PDB entry 9D55 | electron microscopy, 3.15 A resolution | chains A and B

[Chain A (and B)]
Molecule: Angiotensin-converting enzyme
Source organism: Homo sapiens
Notes: EC 3.4.15.1; chain B of this document is another copy of the same molecule, construct and numbering; everything in this record applies to it too
UniProt: P12821 (ACE_HUMAN); residues -28 to 1206 here correspond to UniProt positions 1-1235 (UniProt number = residue number + 29)
Sequence (1241 residues; numbered -28 to 1212; the number before each row is that of its first residue; numbers below 1 keep their minus sign (Met-28 is residue -28)):
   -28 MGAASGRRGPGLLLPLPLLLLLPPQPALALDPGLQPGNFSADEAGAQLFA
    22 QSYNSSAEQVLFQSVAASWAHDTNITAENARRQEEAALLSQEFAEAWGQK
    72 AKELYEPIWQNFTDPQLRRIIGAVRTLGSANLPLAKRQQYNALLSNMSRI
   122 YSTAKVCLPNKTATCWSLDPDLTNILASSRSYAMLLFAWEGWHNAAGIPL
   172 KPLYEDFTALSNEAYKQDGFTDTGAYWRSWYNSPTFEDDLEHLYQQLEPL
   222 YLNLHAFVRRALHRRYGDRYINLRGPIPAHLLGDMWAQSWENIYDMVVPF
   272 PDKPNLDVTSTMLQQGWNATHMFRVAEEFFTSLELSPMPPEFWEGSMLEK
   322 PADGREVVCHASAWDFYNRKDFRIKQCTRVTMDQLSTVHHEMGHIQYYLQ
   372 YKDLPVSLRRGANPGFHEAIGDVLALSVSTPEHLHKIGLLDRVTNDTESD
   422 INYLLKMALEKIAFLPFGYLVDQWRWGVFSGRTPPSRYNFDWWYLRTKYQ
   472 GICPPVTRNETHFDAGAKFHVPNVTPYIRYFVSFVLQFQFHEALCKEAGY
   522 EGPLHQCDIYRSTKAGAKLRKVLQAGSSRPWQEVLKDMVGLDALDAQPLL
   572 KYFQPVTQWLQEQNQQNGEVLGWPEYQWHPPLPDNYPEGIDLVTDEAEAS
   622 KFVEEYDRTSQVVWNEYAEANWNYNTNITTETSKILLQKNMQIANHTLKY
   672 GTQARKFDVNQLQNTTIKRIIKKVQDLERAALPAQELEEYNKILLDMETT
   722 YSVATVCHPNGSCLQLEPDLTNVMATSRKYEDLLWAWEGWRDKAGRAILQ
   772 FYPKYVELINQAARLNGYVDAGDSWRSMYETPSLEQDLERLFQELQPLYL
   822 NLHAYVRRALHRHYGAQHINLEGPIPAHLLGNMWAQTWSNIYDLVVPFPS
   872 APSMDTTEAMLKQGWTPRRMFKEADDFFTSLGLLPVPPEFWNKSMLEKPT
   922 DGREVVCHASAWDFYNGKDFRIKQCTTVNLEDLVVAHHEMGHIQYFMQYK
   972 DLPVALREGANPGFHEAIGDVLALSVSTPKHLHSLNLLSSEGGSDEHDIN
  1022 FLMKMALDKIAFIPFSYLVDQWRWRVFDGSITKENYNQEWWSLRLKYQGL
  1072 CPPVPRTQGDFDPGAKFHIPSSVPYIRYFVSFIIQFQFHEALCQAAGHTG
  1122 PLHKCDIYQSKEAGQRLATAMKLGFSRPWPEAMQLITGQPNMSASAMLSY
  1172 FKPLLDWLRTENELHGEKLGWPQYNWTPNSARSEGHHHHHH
Disordered / not traced: -28 to 1, 1203-1212 (chain B: -28 to 1, 1201-1212)
Cystine bridges: Cys128-Cys136, Cys330-Cys348, Cys516-Cys528, Cys728-Cys734, Cys1114-Cys1126
Covalent attachments: N-acetylglucosamine (NAG) linked to Asn25, Asn82, Asn289, Asn416, Asn480, Asn648, Asn666, Asn685; glycan linked to Asn117
Differences from the reference sequence: expression tag (1207-1212)
UniProt features mapped onto this chain:
  - active site: Glu362 (Proton acceptor 1), His491 (Proton donor 1), Glu960 (Proton acceptor 2), His1089 (Proton donor 2)
  - binding site (chloride): Tyr202, Arg500, Arg762, Tyr800, Trp1061, Arg1065, Arg1098
  - binding site (Zn(2+)): His361, His365, Glu389, His959, His963, Glu987
  - site: Asn494 (Not glycosylated), Arg1137, Leu1138 (Cleavage), Asn1196 (Not glycosylated), Arg1203, Ser1204 (Cleavage)
  - glycosylation (N-linked (GlcNAc...) asparagine): Asn9, Asn25, Asn45, Asn82, Asn117, Asn131, Asn289, Asn416, Asn480, Asn648, Asn666 (complex), Asn685 (complex), Asn731, Asn913, Asn1162

[Interface between chain A and chain B]
Residue-residue contacts - 61 pairs, chain A then chain B:
  Gln216(A) - Gly452(B)
  Gly452(A) - Gln216(B)
  Arg453(A) - Asp209(B)  salt bridge
  Pro455(A) - Gln216(B)
  Arg458(A) - Glu219(B)  salt bridge
  Arg458(A) - Lys469(B)
  Asn460(A) - Tyr597(B)  hydrogen bond
  Phe461(A) - Tyr465(B)  hydrophobic
  Phe461(A) - Lys469(B)
  Phe461(A) - Tyr597(B)  hydrophobic
  Asp462(A) - Tyr465(B)  hydrogen bond
  Trp464(A) - Tyr597(B)
  Tyr465(A) - Phe461(B)  hydrophobic
  Tyr465(A) - Asp462(B)  hydrogen bond
  Tyr465(A) - Tyr465(B)  hydrophobic
  Lys469(A) - Arg458(B)
  Lys469(A) - Phe461(B)
  Pro475(A) - Gln598(B)
  Thr478(A) - Gln598(B)
  Arg479(A) - Tyr597(B)  hydrogen bond (backbone-side chain)
  Arg479(A) - Gln598(B)
  Asn480(A) - Pro595(B)
  Asn480(A) - Glu596(B)
  Asn480(A) - Tyr597(B)
  Glu481(A) - Trp594(B)
  Glu481(A) - Pro595(B)  hydrogen bond (backbone-backbone)
  Glu481(A) - Tyr597(B)
  Pro595(A) - Glu481(B)
  Glu596(A) - Asn480(B)
  Tyr597(A) - Asn460(B)  hydrogen bond
  Tyr597(A) - Phe461(B)  hydrophobic
  Tyr597(A) - Trp464(B)
  Tyr597(A) - Asn480(B)
  Tyr597(A) - Glu481(B)
  Gln598(A) - Pro475(B)
  Gln598(A) - Thr478(B)
  Gln598(A) - Arg479(B)
  Gln598(A) - His600(B)  hydrogen bond
  His600(A) - Gln598(B)  hydrogen bond
  Asn1056(A) - Lys1067(B)
  Asn1058(A) - Tyr1195(B)  hydrogen bond
  Gln1059(A) - Leu1066(B)
  Gln1059(A) - Tyr1195(B)
  Glu1060(A) - Lys1067(B)  salt bridge
  Trp1062(A) - Tyr1195(B)
  Leu1066(A) - Gln1059(B)
  Lys1067(A) - Asn1056(B)
  Lys1067(A) - Glu1060(B)  salt bridge
  Arg1077(A) - Tyr1195(B)  hydrogen bond (backbone-side chain)
  Thr1078(A) - Pro1193(B)
  Thr1078(A) - Tyr1195(B)
  Gln1079(A) - Pro1193(B)
  Gln1079(A) - Tyr1195(B)
  Pro1193(A) - Gln1079(B)  hydrogen bond (backbone-backbone)
  Tyr1195(A) - Asn1058(B)  hydrogen bond
  Tyr1195(A) - Gln1059(B)  hydrogen bond (side chain-backbone)
  Tyr1195(A) - Trp1062(B)
  Tyr1195(A) - Arg1077(B)  hydrogen bond (side chain-backbone)
  Tyr1195(A) - Thr1078(B)
  Tyr1195(A) - Gln1079(B)
  Asn1196(A) - Arg1077(B)
Other interface residues (no listed pair), chain A (43 interface residues in all): Glu219, Ser457, Thr468, Val477, Thr482, Ser1063, Pro1073, Pro1076, Gln1194
Other interface residues (no listed pair), chain B (43 interface residues in all): Glu212, Thr468, Ser1051, Ser1063, Pro1073, Pro1076, Trp1192, Gln1194, Asn1196

[Overview]
Chain A and chain B each contribute 43 residues to their interface, with 14 hydrogen bonds and 4 salt bridges.
Polar pairs include Arg453(A)-Asp209(B), Arg458(A)-Glu219(B) and Glu1060(A)-Lys1067(B). Covalently linked
N-acetylglucosamine: at Asn25(A), Asn82(A), Asn289(A), Asn416(A), Asn480(A) and Asn648(A) and 2 more.
Chain A and chain B are both Angiotensin-converting enzyme (Homo sapiens); the structure, Apo ACE full dimer 2
prepared by chameleon, was determined by electron microscopy (same publication as 9CLX, 9D5M and 9D5S).
